PDB entry 2QTG | X-ray diffraction, 1.84 A resolution | chains A and B

== Chain A (and B) ==
Molecule: 5'-methylthioadenosine nucleosidase
Source organism: Arabidopsis thaliana
Notes: EC 3.2.2.16; chain B of this document is another copy of the same molecule, construct and numbering; everything in this record applies to it too
Reference sequence: Q9T0I8 (Q9T0I8_ARATH); residues 1-267 here = UniProt positions 1-267
Chain sequence (267 residues; numbered 1 to 267; the number before each row is that of its first residue):
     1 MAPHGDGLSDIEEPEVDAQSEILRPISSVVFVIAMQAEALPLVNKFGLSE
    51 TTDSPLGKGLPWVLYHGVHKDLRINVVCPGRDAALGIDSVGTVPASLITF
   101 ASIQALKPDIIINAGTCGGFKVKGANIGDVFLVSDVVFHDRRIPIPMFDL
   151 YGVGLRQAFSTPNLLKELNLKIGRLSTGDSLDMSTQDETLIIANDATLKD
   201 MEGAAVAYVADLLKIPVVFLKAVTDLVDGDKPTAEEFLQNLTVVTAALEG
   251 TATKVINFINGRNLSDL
Not modelled in the structure: 1-21 (chain B: 1-22)
Swiss-Prot annotation at these positions:
  - active site: Glu38 (Proton acceptor), Asp225 (Proton donor)
  - binding site (S-methyl-5'-thioadenosine): Thr116, Lys199 to Glu202, Asp225
  - binding site (adenine): Lys199, Asp225
Small-molecule neighbours:
  - 5'-deoxy-5'-(methylthio)-tubercidin (MTH; 2-(4-amino-pyrrolo[2,3-d]pyrimidin-7-yl)-5-methylsulfanylmethyl-tetrahydro-furan-3,4-diol), molecule 1: Ala34, Met35, Glu38, Val90, Thr116, Cys117, Gly118, Ser180, Leu181, Lys199, Asp200, Met201, Glu202, Thr224, Asp225, Val227
  - 5'-deoxy-5'-(methylthio)-tubercidin (MTH), molecule 2: Ile143, Ile145, Phe148
What the authors report for this chain:
  - binding site for 5'-deoxy-5'-(methylthio)-tubercidin: Met35, Val90, Ile143, Ile145, Phe148, Leu181, Met201, Asp225, Phe237
  - conformationally variable residues (helix shift, loop rearrangement): Ile143, Ile145, Phe148, Thr233
  - catalytic residues: Glu38 (citing earlier work)
  - specificity-determining residues: Phe148
  - specificity-determining residues: Leu181 (proposed by the authors, not directly observed)
  - catalytic residues: Asp225 (proposed by the authors, not directly observed)

== Interface between chain A and chain B ==
Pairs across the interface (88; chain A residue first):
  Leu60(A) - Leu212(B)  hydrophobic
  Leu60(A) - Leu213(B)  hydrophobic
  Pro61(A) - Leu212(B)
  Trp62(A) - Phe100(B)  hydrophobic
  Trp62(A) - Leu212(B)  hydrophobic
  Asp82(A) - Tyr151(B)
  Asp82(A) - Arg156(B)  salt bridge
  Leu85(A) - Met147(B)  hydrophobic
  Leu85(A) - Leu150(B)
  Leu85(A) - Tyr151(B)
  Ile87(A) - Met147(B)
  Ile87(A) - Phe148(B)  hydrophobic
  Ile87(A) - Tyr151(B)  hydrophobic
  Asp88(A) - Phe148(B)
  Ser89(A) - Tyr151(B)  hydrogen bond (backbone-side chain)
  Val90(A) - Ile143(B)  hydrophobic
  Val90(A) - Phe148(B)  hydrophobic
  Val90(A) - Tyr151(B)  hydrogen bond (backbone-side chain)
  Thr92(A) - Val93(B)
  Val93(A) - Thr92(B)
  Val93(A) - Ser96(B)
  Val93(A) - Tyr208(B)  hydrophobic
  Pro94(A) - Tyr151(B)
  Pro94(A) - Tyr208(B)
  Ser96(A) - Val93(B)
  Ser96(A) - Ser96(B)
  Ser96(A) - Leu97(B)
  Leu97(A) - Ser96(B)
  Leu97(A) - Phe100(B)  hydrophobic
  Leu97(A) - Tyr208(B)  hydrophobic
  Leu97(A) - Val209(B)  hydrophobic
  Phe100(A) - Leu56(B)
  Phe100(A) - Trp62(B)  hydrophobic
  Phe100(A) - Leu97(B)  hydrophobic
  Phe100(A) - Phe100(B)  hydrophobic
  Gln104(A) - Leu56(B)  hydrogen bond (side chain-backbone)
  Asp140(A) - Asp140(B)
  Asp140(A) - Asp179(B)
  Asp140(A) - Ser180(B)  hydrogen bond (backbone-side chain)
  Arg141(A) - Thr92(B)
  Arg141(A) - Val93(B)
  Arg141(A) - Asp179(B)  salt bridge
  Arg142(A) - Asp179(B)
  Arg142(A) - Ser180(B)  hydrogen bond (backbone-side chain)
  Arg142(A) - Leu181(B)  hydrogen bond (backbone-backbone)
  Arg142(A) - Asp182(B)  salt bridge
  Arg142(A) - Ser184(B)
  Arg142(A) - Asp187(B)  salt bridge
  Ile143(A) - Val90(B)  hydrophobic
  Ile143(A) - Leu181(B)  hydrophobic
  Ile143(A) - Met201(B)  hydrophobic
  Ile145(A) - Leu181(B)  hydrophobic
  Ile145(A) - Ala234(B)  hydrophobic
  Met147(A) - Leu85(B)
  Met147(A) - Ile87(B)
  Phe148(A) - Met35(B)  hydrophobic
  Phe148(A) - Ile87(B)  hydrophobic
  Phe148(A) - Asp88(B)
  Leu150(A) - Leu85(B)
  Tyr151(A) - Asp82(B)
  Tyr151(A) - Leu85(B)
  Tyr151(A) - Ile87(B)  hydrophobic
  Tyr151(A) - Ser89(B)  hydrogen bond (side chain-backbone)
  Tyr151(A) - Val90(B)  hydrogen bond (side chain-backbone)
  Tyr151(A) - Pro94(B)
  Arg156(A) - Asp82(B)  salt bridge
  Asp179(A) - Asp140(B)
  Asp179(A) - Arg141(B)
  Asp179(A) - Arg142(B)
  Ser180(A) - Asp140(B)  hydrogen bond (side chain-backbone)
  Ser180(A) - Arg141(B)
  Ser180(A) - Arg142(B)  hydrogen bond (side chain-backbone)
  Leu181(A) - Arg142(B)  hydrogen bond (backbone-backbone)
  Leu181(A) - Ile143(B)  hydrophobic
  Leu181(A) - Ile145(B)  hydrophobic
  Asp182(A) - Arg142(B)  salt bridge
  Ser184(A) - Arg142(B)
  Ser184(A) - Gln186(B)
  Thr185(A) - Gln186(B)
  Asp187(A) - Arg142(B)  salt bridge
  Met201(A) - Ile143(B)  hydrophobic
  Tyr208(A) - Ser89(B)
  Tyr208(A) - Val93(B)  hydrophobic
  Tyr208(A) - Pro94(B)
  Val209(A) - Leu97(B)  hydrophobic
  Leu212(A) - Leu60(B)  hydrophobic
  Leu212(A) - Pro61(B)
  Leu213(A) - Leu60(B)  hydrophobic
Also at the interface, not in a pair above, chain A (43 interface residues in all): Ala101, Pro144, Met183, Gln186, Ala205
Also at the interface, not in a pair above, chain B (48 interface residues in all): Gly57, Gly59, Ala101, Pro144, Met183, Ala205, Phe237, Leu238

== In short ==
The interface between chain A and chain B involves 43 residues on one side and 48 on the other, with 11
hydrogen bonds and 7 salt bridges. Polar contacts include Asp82(A)-Arg156(B), Arg141(A)-Asp179(B) and
Arg142(A)-Asp182(B). The paper reports catalytic residues Glu38(A) and Asp225(A); a binding site for
5'-deoxy-5'-(methylthio)-tubercidin at Met35(A), Val90(A) and Ile143(A) among others.
Chain A and chain B are both 5'-methylthioadenosine nucleosidase (Arabidopsis thaliana); the structure,
Crystal Structure of Arabidopsis thaliana 5'-Methylthioadenosine nucleosidase in complex with
5'-methylthiotubercidin, was determined by X-ray diffraction (same publication as 2QSU and 2QTT).
